PDB entry 8GUK | electron microscopy, 2.51 A resolution | chains D and J of the 10 polymer chains in the assembly

Chain D:
Protein: Histone H2B type 1-J
Organism: Homo sapiens
Reference sequence: P06899 (H2B1J_HUMAN); residues 0-125 here correspond to UniProt positions 1-126 (UniProt number = residue number + 1)
Sequence (129 residues; row label = number of the first residue in the row; numbers below 1 keep their minus sign (Gly-3 is residue -3)):
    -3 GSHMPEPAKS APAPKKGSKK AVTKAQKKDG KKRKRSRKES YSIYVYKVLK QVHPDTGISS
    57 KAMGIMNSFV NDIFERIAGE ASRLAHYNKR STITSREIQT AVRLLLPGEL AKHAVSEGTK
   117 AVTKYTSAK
Disordered / not traced: -3 to 30, 125
Construct notes: expression tag (-3 to -1)
Curated features (UniProtKB/Swiss-Prot):
  - modified residue: Pro1 (N-acetylproline), Glu2 (ADP-ribosyl glutamic acid), Lys5 (N6-(2-hydroxyisobutyryl)lysine), Ser6 (ADP-ribosylserine), Lys11 (N6-(beta-hydroxybutyryl)lysine), Lys12 (N6-(2-hydroxyisobutyryl)lysine), Ser14 (Phosphoserine), Lys15 (N6-acetyllysine), Lys16 (N6-(beta-hydroxybutyryl)lysine), Lys20 (N6-(2-hydroxyisobutyryl)lysine), Lys23 (N6-(2-hydroxyisobutyryl)lysine), Lys24 (N6-(2-hydroxyisobutyryl)lysine), Lys34 (N6-(2-hydroxyisobutyryl)lysine), Glu35 (PolyADP-ribosyl glutamic acid), Ser36 (Phosphoserine), Lys43 (N6-(2-hydroxyisobutyryl)lysine), Lys46 (N6-(2-hydroxyisobutyryl)lysine), Lys57 (N6,N6-dimethyllysine), Arg79 (Dimethylated arginine), Lys85 (N6,N6,N6-trimethyllysine) and 6 more in UniProt
  - glycosylation: Ser112 (O-linked (GlcNAc) serine)
  - cross-link (Glycyl lysine isopeptide (Lys-Gly)): Lys5 (interchain with G-Cter in SUMO2), Lys20 (interchain with G-Cter in SUMO2), Lys34 (interchain with G-Cter in ubiquitin), Lys120 (interchain with G-Cter in ubiquitin)

Chain J:
Molecule: 147-nt DNA strand
Sequence (147 nucleotides; numbered 1 to 147; the number before each row is that of its first residue):
     1 ACAGGATGTA TATATCTGAC ACGTGCCTGG AGACTAGGGA GTAATCCCCT TGGCGGTTAA
    61 AACGCGGGGG ACAGCGCGTA CGTGCGTTTA AGCGGTGCTA GAGCTGTCTA CGACCAATTG
   121 AGCGGCCTCG GCACCGGGAT TCTCCAG

How chain D and chain J interact:
Contacting residue pairs (14):
  Ser32(D) - DC104(J)  hydrogen bond to the phosphate
  Arg33(D) - DG29(J)  sugar contact
  Glu35(D) - DG30(J)  phosphate contact
  Tyr42(D) - DA21(J)  hydrogen bond to the phosphate
  Tyr42(D) - DC22(J)  phosphate contact
  Gly53(D) - DA21(J)  phosphate contact
  Ile54(D) - DA21(J)  hydrogen bond to the phosphate
  Ser55(D) - DC20(J)  phosphate contact
  Ser56(D) - DC20(J)  hydrogen bond to the phosphate
  Arg86(D) - DA40(J)  phosphate contact
  Arg86(D) - DG41(J)  salt bridge to the phosphate
  Ser87(D) - DG39(J)  hydrogen bond to the phosphate
  Ser87(D) - DA40(J)  hydrogen bond to the phosphate
  Thr88(D) - DA40(J)  hydrogen bond to the phosphate
Other interface residues (no listed pair), chain D (12 interface residues in all): Lys85
Other interface residues (no listed pair), chain J (10 interface residues in all): DT28

In short:
Chain D and chain J form an interface of 12 and 10 residues respectively; the contacts include 7 hydrogen
bonds and 1 salt bridge. Polar contacts include Ser32(D)-DC104(J), Tyr42(D)-DA21(J) and Ile54(D)-DA21(J).
Here chain D is Histone H2B type 1-J (Homo sapiens) and chain J is a 147-nt DNA strand. Entry 8GUK (Human
nucleosome core particle (free form)) was determined by electron microscopy together with 8GUI and 8GUJ from
the same study.
